PDB entry 7Y53 | electron microscopy, 3.61 A resolution | chains E and F of the 10 polymer chains in the assembly

== Chain E (and F) ==
Protein: Transitional endoplasmic reticulum ATPase
From: Homo sapiens
Notes: EC 3.6.4.6; chain F of this document is another copy of the same molecule, construct and numbering; everything in this record applies to it too
UniProt: P55072 (TERA_HUMAN); residues 21-806 here = UniProt positions 21-806
Chain sequence (787 residues; row label = number of the first residue in the row):
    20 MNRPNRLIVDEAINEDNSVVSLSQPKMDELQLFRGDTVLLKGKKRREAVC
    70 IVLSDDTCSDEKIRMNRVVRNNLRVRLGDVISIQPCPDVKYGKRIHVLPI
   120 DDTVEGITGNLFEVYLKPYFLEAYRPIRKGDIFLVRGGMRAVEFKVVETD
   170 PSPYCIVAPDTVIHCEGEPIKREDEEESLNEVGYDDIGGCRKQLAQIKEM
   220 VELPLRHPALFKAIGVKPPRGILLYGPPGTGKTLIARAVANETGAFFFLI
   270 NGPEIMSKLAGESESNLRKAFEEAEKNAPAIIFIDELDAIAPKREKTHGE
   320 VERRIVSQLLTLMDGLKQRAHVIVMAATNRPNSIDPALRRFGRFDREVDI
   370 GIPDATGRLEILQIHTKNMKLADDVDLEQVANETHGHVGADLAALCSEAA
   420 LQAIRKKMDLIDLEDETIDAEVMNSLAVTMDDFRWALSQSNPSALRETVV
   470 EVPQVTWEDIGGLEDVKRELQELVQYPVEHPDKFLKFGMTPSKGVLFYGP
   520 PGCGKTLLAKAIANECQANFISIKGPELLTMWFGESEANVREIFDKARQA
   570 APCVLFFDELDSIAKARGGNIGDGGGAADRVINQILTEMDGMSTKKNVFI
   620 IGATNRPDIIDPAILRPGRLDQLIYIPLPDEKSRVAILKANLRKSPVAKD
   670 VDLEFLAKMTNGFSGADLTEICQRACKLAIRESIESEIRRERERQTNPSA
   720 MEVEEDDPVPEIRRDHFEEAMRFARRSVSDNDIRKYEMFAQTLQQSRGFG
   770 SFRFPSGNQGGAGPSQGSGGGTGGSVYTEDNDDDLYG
Not modelled in the structure: 20-21, 775-806 (chain F: 20-21, 777-806)
Sequence notes: initiating methionine (20)
Curated features (UniProtKB/Swiss-Prot):
  - region: T797 to G806 (Interaction with UBXN6)
  - motif: D802 to G806 (PIM motif)
  - binding site (ATP): P247 to L253, N348, H384, G521 to L526
  - modified residue: S37 (Phosphoserine), K315 (N6,N6,N6-trimethyllysine), T436 (Phosphothreonine), S462 (Phosphoserine), K502 (N6-acetyllysine), K505 (N6-acetyllysine), K668 (N6-acetyllysine), S702 (Phosphoserine), K754 (N6-acetyllysine), S770 (Phosphoserine), S775 (Phosphoserine), S787 (Phosphoserine), Y805 (Phosphotyrosine)
  - natural variant: R95 (R95G: In IBMPFD1), G97 (G97E: In CMT2Y), I126 (I126F: In IBMPFD1; uncertain significance), R155 (R155C: In IBMPFD1; R155H: In FTDALS6 and IBMPFD1; R155L: In IBMPFD1; R155P: In IBMPFD1; R155S: In IBMPFD1), R159 (R159G: In FTDALS6; R159H: In IBMPFD1), A160 (A160T: In IBMPFD1; uncertain significance), E185 (E185K: In CMT2Y), R191 (R191Q: In FTDALS6 and IBMPFD1), L198 (L198W: In IBMPFD1), A232 (A232E: In IBMPFD1), I254 (I254F: In IBMPFD1; uncertain significance), I369 (I369T: In IBMPFD1; uncertain significance), 2 further natural variant entries in UniProt
  - mutagenesis: F52 to D55 (Abolishes interaction with NPLOC4; when associated with A-110), R53 (R53A: Minor effect on affinity for ATP and ADP), R86 (R86A: Strongly increased affinity for ATP. Strongly reduced affinity for ADP), Y110 (Y110A: Abolishes interaction with NPLOC4; when associated with 52-A--A-55), R113 to H115 (Severely reduced binding to DERL1), F131 (F131R: Severely reduced binding to DERL1), L140 (L140D: Severely reduced binding to DERL1), D179 (D179R: No effect on binding to DERL1), H183 (H183W: Severely reduced binding to DERL1), K251 (K251Q: Impairs ERAD degradation of HMGCR and does not inhibit interaction with RHBDD1; when associated with Q-524), E305 (E305Q: Defect in ubiquitin-dependent protein degradation by the proteasome; when associated with Q-578), K312 (K312A: Does not affect methylation by VCPKMT), 8 further mutagenesis entries in UniProt
Ligand contacts:
  - ADP (adenosine-5'-diphosphate), molecule 1: D205, I206, G207, P247, G248, T249, G250, K251, T252, L253, I380, H384, G408, A409, A412
  - ADP, molecule 2: D478, I479, G480, P520, G521, C522, G523, K524, T525, L526, D577, I656, G684, T688

== How chain E and chain F interact ==
Residue-residue contacts (87; chain E residue first):
  E218(E) with R424(F), salt bridge; W454(F)
  L222(E) with L420(F), hydrophobic
  H226(E) with D431(F)
  L229(E) with L429(F), hydrophobic; D431(F)
  F230(E) with L420(F), hydrophobic
  A232(E) with R159(F), hydrogen bond (backbone-side chain); T436(F)
  I233(E) with M158(F); I423(F), hydrophobic
  V235(E) with S416(F); L420(F), hydrophobic
  K236(E) with S416(F)
  E283(E) with S276(F)
  E319(E) with G318(F); E321(F)
  R322(E) with E321(F), salt bridge
  R323(E) with M275(F); S276(F); A279(F)
  S326(E) with P272(F); M275(F)
  Q327(E) with S276(F)
  T330(E) with P272(F); E273(F)
  F360(E) with A409(F), hydrophobic; D410(F)
  R365(E) with E417(F), salt bridge
  E491(E) with R700(F)
  Y495(E) with I703(F), hydrophobic
  H499(E) with I703(F); E706(F), salt bridge
  K502(E) with I699(F); S702(F), hydrogen bond; I703(F)
  F503(E) with I699(F), hydrophobic
  K505(E) with S664(F), hydrogen bond (backbone-side chain); P729(F)
  F506(E) with S664(F); C695(F), hydrogen bond (backbone-side chain); A698(F), hydrophobic; I699(F), hydrophobic; P729(F), hydrophobic
  M508(E) with Q692(F); C695(F), hydrophobic
  T509(E) with Q692(F)
  R560(E) with R465(F)
  R586(E) with I590(F)
  G588(E) with N589(F)
  G591(E) with D592(F)
  D592(E) with D592(F)
  G594(E) with I590(F)
  G595(E) with F552(F)
  D598(E) with F552(F); I590(F)
  R599(E) with F552(F)
  N602(E) with P545(F), hydrogen bond (side chain-backbone); L548(F); T549(F), hydrogen bond
  E607(E) with R465(F), salt bridge
  K614(E) with E402(F); L456(F); S457(F)
  L762(E) with R744(F)
  S765(E) with A743(F); R744(F); R745(F)
  R766(E) with R741(F); F742(F); A743(F); R744(F)
  F768(E) with M678(F), hydrophobic; M740(F), hydrophobic; R741(F)
  G769(E) with R741(F)
  S770(E) with M740(F)
  F771(E) with E737(F)
  R772(E) with V670(F); L675(F); R733(F); F736(F); E737(F), salt bridge; M740(F)
  F773(E) with F674(F)
  P774(E) with V670(F); R733(F)
Other interface residues (no listed pair), chain E (59 interface residues in all): E221, K231, L329, D333, R359, R362, E498, G507, Q603, T606
Other interface residues (no listed pair), chain F (70 interface residues in all): G125, P247, N270, K277, L278, E305, H317, M427, I430, S462, K663, P665, D669, D671, K696, I731

== In short ==
Chain E and chain F form an interface of 59 and 70 residues respectively; the contacts include 6 hydrogen
bonds and 6 salt bridges. Among the polar pairs are E218(E)-R424(F), R322(E)-E321(F) and R365(E)-E417(F).
Ligands of chain E: ADP.
Both chains are Transitional endoplasmic reticulum ATPase (Homo sapiens). Entry 7Y53 (The cryo-EM structure of
human ERAD retro-translocation complex) was determined by electron microscopy together with 7Y4W and 7Y59 from
the same study.
